6XMI - chains B and C of the 3 polymer chains in the assembly; structure by X-ray diffraction, 1.51 A resolution.

# Chain B
Molecule: Fab Heavy chain
From: Homo sapiens
Notes: antibody fragment or engineered binder
Chain sequence (243 residues; each row starts with the number of its first residue):
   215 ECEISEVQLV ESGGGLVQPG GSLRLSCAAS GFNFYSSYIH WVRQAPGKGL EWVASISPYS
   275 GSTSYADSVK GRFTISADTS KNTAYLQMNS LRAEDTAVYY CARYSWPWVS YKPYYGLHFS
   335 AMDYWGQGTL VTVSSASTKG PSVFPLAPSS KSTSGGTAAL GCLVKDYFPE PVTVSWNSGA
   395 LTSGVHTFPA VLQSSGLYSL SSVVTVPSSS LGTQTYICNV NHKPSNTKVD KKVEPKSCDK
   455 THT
Unresolved in the structure: 215-219, 451-457
Cystine bridges: Cys241-Cys315, Cys376-Cys432

# Chain C
Molecule: Terminase, large subunit
Notes: EC 3.1.21.-, 3.6.4.-
UniProt: P26745 (TERL_BPP22); numbering as in UniProt (aligned over 1-33)
Chain sequence (33 residues; numbered 1 to 33; the number before each row is that of its first residue):
     1 MELDAILDNL SDEEQIELLE LLEEEENYRN THL
Unresolved in the structure: 31-33

# How chain B and chain C interact
Contacting residue pairs (15; chain B residue first):
  Tyr252(B) - Asp4(C)  hydrogen bond
  Trp320(B) - Glu2(C)
  Trp320(B) - Asp4(C)
  Pro321(B) - Glu2(C)
  Pro321(B) - Asp4(C)
  Trp322(B) - Asp4(C)  hydrogen bond (backbone-side chain)
  Val323(B) - Glu2(C)
  Val323(B) - Leu3(C)  hydrogen bond (backbone-backbone)
  Val323(B) - Asp4(C)  hydrogen bond (backbone-side chain)
  Val323(B) - Leu7(C)  hydrophobic
  Ser324(B) - Met1(C)
  Tyr325(B) - Met1(C)  hydrogen bond (backbone-backbone)
  Tyr325(B) - Leu22(C)
  Leu331(B) - Leu3(C)  hydrophobic
  Leu331(B) - Leu19(C)
Interface residues without a listed pair, chain B (11 interface residues in all): Ser276, Lys326, Phe333
Interface residues without a listed pair, chain C (9 interface residues in all): Asp8, Glu23

# In short
Chain B and chain C form an interface of 11 and 9 residues respectively, with 5 hydrogen bonds. Polar pairs
include Tyr252(B)-Asp4(C), Trp322(B)-Asp4(C) and Val323(B)-Asp4(C).
Here chain B is Fab Heavy chain (Homo sapiens) and chain C is Terminase, large subunit. Entry 6XMI (Structure
of Fab4 bound to P22 TerL(1-33)) was determined by X-ray diffraction (same publication as 6VI1 and 6VI2).
